PDB entry 7BZF | electron microscopy, 3.26 A resolution | chains B and C of the 6 polymer chains in the assembly

# Chain B
Molecule: Non-structural protein 8
From: Severe acute respiratory syndrome coronavirus 2
UniProt: P0DTD1 (R1AB_SARS2); residues 1-198 here correspond to UniProt positions 3943-4140 (UniProt number = residue number + 3942)
Sequence (198 residues; row label = number of the first residue in the row):
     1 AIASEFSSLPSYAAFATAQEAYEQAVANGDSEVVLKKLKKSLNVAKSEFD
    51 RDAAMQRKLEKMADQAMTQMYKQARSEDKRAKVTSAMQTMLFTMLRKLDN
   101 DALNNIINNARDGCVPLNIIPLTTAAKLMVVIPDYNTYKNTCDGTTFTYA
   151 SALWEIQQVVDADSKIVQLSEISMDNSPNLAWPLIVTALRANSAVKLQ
Disordered / not traced: 1-78, 193-198
Swiss-Prot annotation at these positions:
  - site: Q198 (Cleavage)

# Chain C
Molecule: Non-structural protein 7
From: Severe acute respiratory syndrome coronavirus 2
UniProt: P0DTD1 (R1AB_SARS2); residues 1-83 here correspond to UniProt positions 3860-3942 (UniProt number = residue number + 3859)
Sequence (83 residues; each row starts with the number of its first residue):
     1 SKMSDVKCTSVVLLSVLQQLRVESSSKLWAQCVQLHNDILLAKDTTEAFE
    51 KMVSLLSVLLSMQGAVDINKLCEEMLDNRATLQ
Disordered / not traced: 69-83
Swiss-Prot annotation at these positions:
  - site: Q83 (Cleavage)

# Chain B / chain C interface
Pairs across the interface (4; chain B residue first):
  D163(B) with S24(C); S25(C); S26(C)
  N179(B) with K27(C)
Also at the interface, not in a pair above, chain B (7 interface residues in all): A162, P178, A181, W182, P183

# Summary
The interface between chain B and chain C involves 7 residues on one side and 4 on the other.
Here chain B is Non-structural protein 8 and chain C is Non-structural protein 7, both from Severe acute
respiratory syndrome coronavirus 2. Entry 7BZF (COVID-19 RNA-dependent RNA polymerase post-translocated
catalytic complex) was determined by electron microscopy, deposited together with 7C2K.
